Entry 9ASC (electron microscopy, 2.96 A resolution); this record covers chains B and C of the 4 polymer chains in the assembly.

== Chain B (and C) ==
Protein: Undecaprenyl-phosphate 4-deoxy-4-formamido-L-arabinose transferase
From: Salmonella enterica subsp. enterica serovar Typhimurium str. LT2
Notes: EC 2.4.2.53; chain C of this document is another copy of the same molecule, construct and numbering; everything in this record applies to it too
Reference sequence: O52324 (ARNC_SALTY); numbering as in UniProt (aligned over 1-327)
Chain sequence (363 residues; numbered -35 to 327; the number before each row is that of its first residue; numbers below 1 keep their minus sign (Met-35 is residue -35)):
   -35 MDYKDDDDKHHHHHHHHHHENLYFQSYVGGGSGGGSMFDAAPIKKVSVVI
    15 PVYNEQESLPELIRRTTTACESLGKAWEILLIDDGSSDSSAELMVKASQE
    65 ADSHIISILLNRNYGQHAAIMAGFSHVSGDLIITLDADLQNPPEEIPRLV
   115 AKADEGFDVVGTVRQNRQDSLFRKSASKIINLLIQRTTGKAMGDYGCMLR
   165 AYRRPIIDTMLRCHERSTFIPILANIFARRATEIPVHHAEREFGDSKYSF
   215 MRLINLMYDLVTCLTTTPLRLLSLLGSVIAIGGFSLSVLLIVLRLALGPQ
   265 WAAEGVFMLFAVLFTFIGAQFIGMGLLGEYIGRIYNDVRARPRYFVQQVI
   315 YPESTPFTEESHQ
Unresolved in the structure: -35 to 1, 320-327
Construct notes: expression tag (-35 to 0)
Metal / ion sites: Mn2+: Asp102, Gln104 (together with UDP)
Ligand contacts: UDP (uridine-5'-diphosphate): Pro15, Val16, Tyr17, Glu19, Asp48, Asn77, Gly79, Gln80, Asp100, Ala101, Asp102, Gln104, Arg205, Ser210, Lys211, Tyr212, Arg216
From the paper describing this entry:
  - binding site for UDP: Val16, Asp48, Asn77, Asp100 to Asp102, Arg205, Ser210, Lys211
  - binding site for UDP: Pro15, Tyr17, Glu19 (from molecular simulation)
  - catalytic residues: Asp100 (proposed by the authors, not directly observed)
  - catalytic residues: Arg128, Arg137 (from molecular simulation)

== Chain B / chain C interface ==
Contacting residue pairs (59; chain B residue first):
  Val59(B) - Ile314(C)  hydrophobic
  Ser62(B) - Pro316(C)
  Glu64(B) - Glu317(C)
  Ala65(B) - Glu317(C)
  Asp66(B) - Glu317(C)  hydrogen bond (backbone-side chain)
  Ser67(B) - Pro316(C)
  Ser67(B) - Glu317(C)
  Ile69(B) - Pro316(C)
  Ile70(B) - Ile314(C)
  Ser71(B) - Val313(C)
  Ser71(B) - Ile314(C)  hydrogen bond (backbone-backbone)
  Leu73(B) - Val310(C)
  Leu73(B) - Gln311(C)  hydrogen bond (backbone-backbone)
  Leu73(B) - Gln312(C)  hydrogen bond (backbone-backbone)
  Leu74(B) - Phe309(C)
  Asn75(B) - Ile190(C)
  Asn75(B) - Phe309(C)
  Arg76(B) - Thr152(C)
  Arg76(B) - Asn189(C)
  Arg76(B) - Ile190(C)
  Tyr78(B) - Phe309(C)  hydrogen bond (side chain-backbone)
  Ala86(B) - Tyr308(C)
  Ser89(B) - Tyr308(C)  hydrogen bond
  His90(B) - Tyr315(C)
  Leu175(B) - Arg307(C)
  Cys177(B) - Arg307(C)
  Glu179(B) - Arg307(C)  hydrogen bond (backbone-side chain)
  Arg180(B) - Asp301(C)
  Arg180(B) - Arg305(C)  hydrogen bond (side chain-backbone)
  Arg180(B) - Arg307(C)
  Asn219(B) - Arg234(C)
  Tyr222(B) - Arg234(C)
  Tyr222(B) - Glu293(C)
  Asp223(B) - Arg297(C)  salt bridge
  Thr226(B) - Tyr294(C)
  Thr229(B) - Tyr294(C)  hydrogen bond (backbone-side chain)
  Thr230(B) - Tyr294(C)
  Pro232(B) - Leu290(C)
  Leu233(B) - Leu291(C)  hydrophobic
  Phe271(B) - Leu273(C)  hydrophobic
  Phe274(B) - Leu273(C)  hydrophobic
  Phe274(B) - Phe274(C)  hydrophobic
  Leu277(B) - Leu277(C)  hydrophobic
  Phe278(B) - Phe280(C)  hydrophobic
  Ile281(B) - Leu277(C)  hydrophobic
  Ile281(B) - Gln284(C)
  Gln284(B) - Gln284(C)  hydrogen bond
  Phe285(B) - Ala283(C)  hydrophobic
  Phe285(B) - Gln284(C)
  Met288(B) - Gln284(C)
  Met288(B) - Met288(C)  hydrophobic
  Gly292(B) - Leu291(C)
  Ile295(B) - Leu291(C)  hydrophobic
  Ile295(B) - Tyr294(C)  hydrophobic
  Ile295(B) - Ile298(C)
  Tyr299(B) - Tyr294(C)  hydrophobic
  Tyr299(B) - Arg297(C)
  Tyr299(B) - Ile298(C)  hydrophobic
  Val302(B) - Asp301(C)
Also at the interface, not in a pair above, chain B (50 interface residues in all): Ile72, Ala82, Met85, Ser181, Ile218, Leu236, Ile243, Val270, Ile298
Also at the interface, not in a pair above, chain C (39 interface residues in all): Ala192, Ser237, Val270, Val276, Gly287, Ile295, Asn300, Val302, Pro306

== Overview ==
The interface between chain B and chain C involves 50 residues on one side and 39 on the other; the contacts
include 10 hydrogen bonds and 1 salt bridge. Polar contacts include Asp223(B)-Arg297(C), Asp66(B)-Glu317(C)
and Tyr78(B)-Phe309(C). From the paper: catalytic residues Asp100(B), Arg128(B) and Arg137(B); a binding site
for UDP at Val16(B), Asp48(B) and Asn77(B) among others.
Chain B and chain C are both Undecaprenyl-phosphate 4-deoxy-4-formamido-L-arabinose transferase (Salmonella
enterica subsp. enterica serovar Typhimurium str. LT2); the structure, Cryo-EM Structure of the
Glycosyltransferase ArnC from Salmonella enterica in the UDP-bound State, was determined by electron
microscopy together with 8VXH and 9B77 from the same study.
